5WX3 - chains A and C; structure by X-ray diffraction, 1.80 A resolution.

[Chain A (and C)]
Protein: Alkyldiketide-CoA synthase
From: Tetradium ruticarpum
Notes: chain C of this document is another copy of the same molecule, construct and numbering; everything in this record applies to it too
Chain sequence (396 residues; each row starts with the number of its first residue; numbers below 1 keep their minus sign (Met-11 is residue -11)):
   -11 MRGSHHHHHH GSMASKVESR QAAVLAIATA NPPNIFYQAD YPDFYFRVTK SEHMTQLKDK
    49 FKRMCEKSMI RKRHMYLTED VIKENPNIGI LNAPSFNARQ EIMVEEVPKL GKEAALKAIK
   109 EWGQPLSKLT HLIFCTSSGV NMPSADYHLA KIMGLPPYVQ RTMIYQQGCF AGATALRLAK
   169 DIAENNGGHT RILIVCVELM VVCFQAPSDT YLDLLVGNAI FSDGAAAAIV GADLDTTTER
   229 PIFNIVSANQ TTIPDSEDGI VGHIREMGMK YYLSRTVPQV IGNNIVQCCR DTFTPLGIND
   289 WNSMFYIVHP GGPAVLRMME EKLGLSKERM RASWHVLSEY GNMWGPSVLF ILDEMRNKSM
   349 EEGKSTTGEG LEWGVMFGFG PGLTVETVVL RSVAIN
Unresolved in the structure: -11 to 8, 384 (chain C: -11 to 8, 270-291, 384)
Ligand contacts: coenzyme A (COA): Lys48, Arg51, Met52, Lys55, Ser56, Cys157, Leu200, Asp201, Val204, Ala207, Ile208, Ile248, Leu261, Ser262, Arg263, Val265, Pro266, His297, Gly299, Gly300, Pro301, Asn330
What the authors report for this chain:
  - catalytic residues: Cys157, His297, Asn330
  - specificity-determining residues: Cys191, Phe209, Met257, Trp332
  - conformationally variable residues (side-chain flip): Tyr259
  - mutagenesis - W332S: decreased expression
  - mutagenesis - W332Q: increased catalytic activity on C8 AD-CoA 5
  - mutagenesis - W332A, W332G, W332I, W332V: increased catalytic activity (19-forming activity)
  - mutagenesis - W332A, W332G, W332I, W332V: abolished catalytic activity (5-forming activity)
  - mutagenesis - W332A, W332G, W332I, W332V: increased catalytic activity on 3
  - mutagenesis - C191A: increased catalytic activity on C8 and C10 AD-CoAs 5 and 21
  - mutagenesis - C191G: increased catalytic activity (19- and 18-forming activities)

[How chain A and chain C interact]
Pairs across the interface - 102 pairs, chain A then chain C:
  Pro82(A) with Glu254(C)
  Ser83(A) with Glu254(C)
  Phe84(A) with Phe84(C), hydrophobic; Ile252(C); Arg253(C); Glu254(C), hydrogen bond (backbone-side chain)
  Asn85(A) with Arg253(C); Glu254(C), hydrogen bond (side chain-backbone)
  Gln88(A) with Ile252(C), hydrogen bond (side chain-backbone); Arg253(C)
  Ser125(A) with Met130(C)
  Val128(A) with Ile252(C), hydrophobic
  Asn129(A) with Gln154(C); Gly250(C); His251(C)
  Met130(A) with Ser125(C); Gln154(C), hydrogen bond; Gly156(C); Val249(C); Gly250(C), hydrogen bond (backbone-backbone); Met257(C), hydrophobic; Tyr259(C), hydrophobic; Pro369(C), hydrophobic
  Pro131(A) with Ile248(C); Pro369(C); Gly370(C)
  Ser132(A) with Gln154(C); Gln155(C), hydrogen bond
  Tyr135(A) with Thr240(C); Glu245(C); Gly370(C), hydrogen bond (side chain-backbone)
  His136(A) with Glu245(C), salt bridge
  Lys139(A) with Glu245(C), salt bridge
  Pro145(A) with Thr239(C); Thr240(C), hydrogen bond (backbone-backbone)
  Val147(A) with Gln238(C)
  Gln148(A) with Arg165(C); Ala236(C); Asn237(C); Gln238(C), hydrogen bond (side chain-backbone)
  Arg149(A) with Arg165(C), hydrogen bond (backbone-side chain); Gln238(C), hydrogen bond (backbone-side chain); Thr240(C), hydrogen bond; Thr372(C), hydrogen bond
  Thr150(A) with Leu166(C)
  Met151(A) with Gln155(C)
  Tyr153(A) with Tyr153(C); Gln154(C)
  Gln154(A) with Asn129(C); Met130(C); Ser132(C); Tyr153(C)
  Gln155(A) with Ser132(C), hydrogen bond; Met151(C)
  Gly156(A) with Met130(C)
  Arg165(A) with Gln148(C); Arg149(C), hydrogen bond (side chain-backbone)
  Leu166(A) with Thr150(C)
  Asp169(A) with Asp169(C); Ile170(C); Asn173(C), hydrogen bond; Asn174(C), hydrogen bond
  Ile170(A) with Asp169(C)
  Glu172(A) with Asn173(C), hydrogen bond
  Asn173(A) with Asp169(C), hydrogen bond; Glu172(C), hydrogen bond; Asn173(C)
  Asn174(A) with Asp169(C), hydrogen bond
  Ala236(A) with Gln148(C)
  Asn237(A) with Gln148(C), hydrogen bond
  Gln238(A) with Val147(C); Gln148(C), hydrogen bond (backbone-side chain); Arg149(C), hydrogen bond (side chain-backbone)
  Thr239(A) with Pro145(C)
  Thr240(A) with Tyr135(C); Pro145(C), hydrogen bond (backbone-backbone); Arg149(C), hydrogen bond
  Glu245(A) with Tyr135(C); His136(C); Lys139(C), salt bridge
  Ile248(A) with Pro131(C)
  Val249(A) with Met130(C)
  Gly250(A) with Asn129(C); Met130(C), hydrogen bond (backbone-backbone)
  His251(A) with Asn129(C)
  Ile252(A) with Phe84(C); Gln88(C), hydrogen bond (backbone-side chain)
  Arg253(A) with Phe84(C); Asn85(C); Gln88(C); Glu89(C), salt bridge
  Glu254(A) with Pro82(C); Ser83(C); Phe84(C), hydrogen bond (side chain-backbone); Asn85(C), hydrogen bond (side chain-backbone)
  Met257(A) with Met130(C), hydrophobic
  Tyr259(A) with Met130(C), hydrophobic
  Pro369(A) with Met130(C), hydrophobic; Pro131(C)
  Gly370(A) with Pro131(C); Tyr135(C), hydrogen bond (backbone-side chain)
  Thr372(A) with Arg149(C), hydrogen bond
Also at the interface, not in a pair above, chain A (56 interface residues in all): Glu89, His119, Asp134, Tyr146, Ile152, Lys168, Pro242
Also at the interface, not in a pair above, chain C (55 interface residues in all): His119, Val128, Asp134, Tyr146, Ile152, Lys168

[Overview]
Chain A and chain C form an interface of 56 and 55 residues respectively; the contacts include 32 hydrogen
bonds and 4 salt bridges. Polar pairs include His136(A)-Glu245(C), Lys139(A)-Glu245(C) and Arg253(A)-Glu89(C).
The paper reports catalytic residues Cys157(A), His297(A) and Asn330(A); W332A, W332G and W332I of chain A,
among others, increase catalytic activity (19-forming activity); 8 substitutions were tested in all.
Chain A and chain C are both Alkyldiketide-CoA synthase (Tetradium ruticarpum); the structure,
Alkyldiketide-CoA synthase from Evodia rutaecarpa, was determined by X-ray diffraction together with 5WX4,
5WX5, 5WX6 and 5WX7 from the same study.
